PDB entry 4QWB | X-ray diffraction, 1.80 A resolution | chains A and B of the 3 polymer chains in the assembly

# Chain A
Name: DNA polymerase IV
From: Sulfolobus solfataricus
Notes: EC 2.7.7.7; fragment: Dpo4
UniProtKB: Q97W02 (DPO4_SULSO); residues 1-343 here = UniProt positions 1-343
Amino-acid sequence (343 residues; row label = number of the first residue in the row):
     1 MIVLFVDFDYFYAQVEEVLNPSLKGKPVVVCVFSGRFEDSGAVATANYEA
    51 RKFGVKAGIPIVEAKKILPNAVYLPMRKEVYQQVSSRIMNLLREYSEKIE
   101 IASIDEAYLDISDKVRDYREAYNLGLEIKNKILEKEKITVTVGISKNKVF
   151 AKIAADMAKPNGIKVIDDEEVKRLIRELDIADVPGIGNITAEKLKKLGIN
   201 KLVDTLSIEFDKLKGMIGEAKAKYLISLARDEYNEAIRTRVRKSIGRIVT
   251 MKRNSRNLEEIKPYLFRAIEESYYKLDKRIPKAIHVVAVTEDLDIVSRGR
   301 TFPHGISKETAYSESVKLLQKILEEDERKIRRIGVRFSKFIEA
Sequence notes: engineered mutation Ala-236 (Pro in Q97W02)
Bound ions: Ca2+ site 1: Asp-7, Phe-8, Asp-105 (together with deoxycytidine diphosphate); Ca2+ site 2: Asp-7, Glu-106 (shared with DOC_13(B) of chain B); Ca2+ site 3: Ala-181, Ile-186
Ligand contacts: deoxycytidine diphosphate (YYY): Asp-7, Phe-8, Asp-9, Tyr-10, Phe-11, Tyr-12, Ala-44, Thr-45, Arg-51, Ala-57, Ile-104, Asp-105, Lys-159
Swiss-Prot annotation at these positions:
  - active site: Glu-106
  - binding site (Mg(2+)): Asp-7, Asp-105
  - site: Tyr-12 (Substrate discrimination)
  - mutagenesis: Asp-105 to Glu-106 (Loss of function)

# Chain B
Molecule: 13-nt DNA strand
Sequence (13 nucleotides; each row starts with the number of its first residue):
     1 GGCTACAGGACTC
Modified residues: DOC (2',3'-dideoxycytidine-5'-monophosphate) at position 13
Bound ions: Ca2+: DOC_13 (shared with Asp-7(A), Glu-106(A) of chain A)

# How chain A and chain B interact
Pairs across the interface (27):
  Ser-103(A) / DOC_13(B)  sugar contact
  Asp-105(A) / DOC_13(B)  sugar contact
  Glu-106(A) / DOC_13(B)  phosphate contact
  Lys-152(A) / DT12(B)  hydrogen bond to the phosphate
  Lys-152(A) / DOC_13(B)  salt bridge to the phosphate
  Pro-184(A) / DT12(B)  phosphate contact
  Gly-185(A) / DC11(B)  sugar contact
  Gly-185(A) / DT12(B)  hydrogen bond to the phosphate
  Ile-186(A) / DC11(B)  phosphate contact
  Ile-186(A) / DT12(B)  phosphate contact
  Gly-187(A) / DC11(B)  hydrogen bond to the phosphate
  Gly-187(A) / DT12(B)  phosphate contact
  Ile-189(A) / DA10(B)  phosphate contact
  Ile-189(A) / DC11(B)  phosphate contact
  Thr-190(A) / DA10(B)  hydrogen bond to the phosphate
  Thr-190(A) / DC11(B)  hydrogen bond to the phosphate
  Lys-193(A) / DA10(B)  salt bridge to the phosphate
  Val-296(A) / DG8(B)  phosphate contact
  Ser-297(A) / DA7(B)  sugar contact
  Ser-297(A) / DG8(B)  hydrogen bond to the phosphate
  Arg-298(A) / DA7(B)  phosphate contact
  Arg-298(A) / DG8(B)  salt bridge to the phosphate
  Gly-299(A) / DC6(B)  phosphate contact
  Gly-299(A) / DA7(B)  hydrogen bond to the phosphate
  Arg-300(A) / DC6(B)  phosphate contact
  Thr-301(A) / DC6(B)  hydrogen bond to the phosphate
  Lys-339(A) / DC6(B)  salt bridge to the phosphate
Also at the interface, not in a pair above, chain A (22 interface residues in all): Val-183, Asn-188, Lys-221, His-285

# In short
22 residues of chain A and 7 residues of chain B are in contact; the contacts include 8 hydrogen bonds and 4
salt bridges. Among the polar pairs are Lys-152(A)/DT12(B), Gly-185(A)/DT12(B) and Gly-187(A)/DC11(B). Chain A
binds deoxycytidine diphosphate.
Chain A is DNA polymerase IV (Sulfolobus solfataricus) and chain B is a 13-nt DNA strand; the structure,
CRYSTAL STRUCTURE of DPO4 LINKER REGION P236A MUTANT WITH AN INCOMING D-dCDP, was determined by X-ray
diffraction, deposited together with 4QW8, 4QW9, 4QWA, 4QWC, 4QWD and 4QWE.
